8DWU - chains A and J of the 9 polymer chains in the assembly; structure by electron microscopy, 3.40 A resolution.

[Chain A (and J)]
Molecule: Speckle-type POZ protein
From: Homo sapiens
Notes: chain J of this document is another copy of the same molecule, construct and numbering; everything in this record applies to it too
UniProt: O43791 (SPOP_HUMAN); numbering as in UniProt (aligned over 1-374)
Amino-acid sequence (374 residues; numbered 1 to 374; the number before each row is that of its first residue):
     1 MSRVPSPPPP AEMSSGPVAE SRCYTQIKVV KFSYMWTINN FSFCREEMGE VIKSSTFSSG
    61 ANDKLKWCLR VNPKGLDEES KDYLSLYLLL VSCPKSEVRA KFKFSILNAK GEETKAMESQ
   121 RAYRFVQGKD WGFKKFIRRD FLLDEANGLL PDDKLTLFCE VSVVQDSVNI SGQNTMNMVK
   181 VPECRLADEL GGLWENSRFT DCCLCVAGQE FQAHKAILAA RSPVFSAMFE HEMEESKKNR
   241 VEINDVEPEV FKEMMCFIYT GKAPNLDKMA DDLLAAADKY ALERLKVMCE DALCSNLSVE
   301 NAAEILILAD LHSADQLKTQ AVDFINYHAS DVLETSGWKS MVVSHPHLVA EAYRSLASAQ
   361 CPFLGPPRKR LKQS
Unresolved in the structure: 1-13, 265-374 (chain J: 1-184, 359-374)
Differences from the reference sequence: engineered mutation Arg22 (Trp in O43791)
From the paper describing this entry:
  - mutagenesis - W22R: decreased catalytic activity
  - mutagenesis - W22R, E78K: increased catalytic activity on BRD3
  - mutagenesis - W22R, E78K: increased stability
  - disease-associated variants - W22R, E78K: increased catalytic activity on BRD3
  - disease-associated variants - W22R, E78K: increased stability
  - disease-associated variants - R45L, R45W, E47K, E78K, S80R, Y327C, Y327F (citing earlier work)
  - mutagenesis - W131G: increased stability (proposed by the authors, not directly observed)
  - disease-associated variants - W131G: decreased stability

[How chain A and chain J interact]
Residue-residue contacts (24):
  Ser171(A) - Tyr327(J)
  Gln173(A) - Tyr327(J)
  Asn174(A) - Tyr327(J)  hydrogen bond
  Asn177(A) - Cys294(J)
  Met178(A) - Asp291(J)
  Met178(A) - Cys294(J)  hydrogen bond (backbone-side chain)
  Met178(A) - Gln320(J)  hydrogen bond (backbone-side chain)
  Val179(A) - Asp291(J)
  Val179(A) - Gln316(J)
  Val179(A) - Gln320(J)
  Glu183(A) - Arg284(J)
  Cys184(A) - Arg284(J)  hydrogen bond
  Leu186(A) - Arg221(J)
  Glu189(A) - Arg221(J)  salt bridge
  Arg198(A) - Ala216(J)  hydrogen bond (side chain-backbone)
  Arg198(A) - Ala219(J)
  Arg198(A) - Ala220(J)
  Ile217(A) - Leu190(J)  hydrophobic
  Ala220(A) - Glu189(J)
  Ala220(A) - Leu193(J)  hydrophobic
  Arg221(A) - Leu186(J)
  Arg221(A) - Glu189(J)
  Glu230(A) - Arg198(J)  salt bridge
  Glu234(A) - Phe199(J)
Other interface residues (no listed pair), chain A (21 interface residues in all): Leu193, His214, Ala216, Ala219, Ser226
Other interface residues (no listed pair), chain J (21 interface residues in all): His214, Lys215, Ile217, Ser295, Leu297

[Summary]
The chain A/chain J interface involves 21 residues from each chain; the contacts include 5 hydrogen bonds and
2 salt bridges. Polar pairs include Glu189(A)-Arg221(J), Glu230(A)-Arg198(J) and Asn174(A)-Tyr327(J). From the
paper: W22R, E78K and W131G of chain A increase stability; W22R and E78K of chain A increase catalytic
activity on BRD3.
Both chains are Speckle-type POZ protein (Homo sapiens). Entry 8DWU (SPOP W22R Form 1) was determined by
electron microscopy (same publication as 8DWS, 8DWT and 8DWV).
